Entry 5L5Q (X-ray diffraction, 2.80 A resolution); this record covers chains P and Q of the 28 polymer chains in the assembly.

[Chain P]
Protein: Proteasome subunit alpha type-3
Source organism: Saccharomyces cerevisiae (strain ATCC 204508 / S288c)
Notes: EC 3.4.25.1
Reference sequence: P23638 (PSA3_YEAST); residues 0-257 here correspond to UniProt positions 1-258 (UniProt number = residue number + 1)
Chain sequence (258 residues; row label = number of the first residue in the row; numbering starts at 0):
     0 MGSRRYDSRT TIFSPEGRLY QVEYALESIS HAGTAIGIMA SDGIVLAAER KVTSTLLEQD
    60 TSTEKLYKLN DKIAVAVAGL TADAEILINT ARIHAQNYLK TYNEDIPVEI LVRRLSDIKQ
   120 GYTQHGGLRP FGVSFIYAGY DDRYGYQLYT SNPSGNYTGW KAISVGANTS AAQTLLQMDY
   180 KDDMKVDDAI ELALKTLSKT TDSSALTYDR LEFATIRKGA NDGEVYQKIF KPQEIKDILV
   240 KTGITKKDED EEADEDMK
Not modelled in the structure: 0, 245-257
Swiss-Prot annotation at these positions:
  - cross-link (Glycyl lysine isopeptide (Lys-Gly)): Lys99 (interchain with G-Cter in ubiquitin), Lys198 (interchain with G-Cter in ubiquitin), Lys230 (interchain with G-Cter in ubiquitin)

[Chain Q]
Protein: Proteasome subunit alpha type-4
Source organism: Saccharomyces cerevisiae (strain ATCC 204508 / S288c)
Notes: EC 3.4.25.1
Reference sequence: P40303 (PSA4_YEAST); residues -1 to 252 here correspond to UniProt positions 1-254 (UniProt number = residue number + 2)
Chain sequence (254 residues; row label = number of the first residue in the row; numbers below 1 keep their minus sign (Met-1 is residue -1)):
    -1 MSGYDRALSI FSPDGHIFQV EYALEAVKRG TCAVGVKGKN CVVLGCERRS TLKLQDTRIT
    59 PSKVSKIDSH VVLSFSGLNA DSRILIEKAR VEAQSHRLTL EDPVTVEYLT RYVAGVQQRY
   119 TQSGGVRPFG VSTLIAGFDP RDDEPKLYQT EPSGIYSSWS AQTIGRNSKT VREFLEKNYD
   179 RKEPPATVEE CVKLTVRSLL EVVQTGAKNI EITVVKPDSD IVALSSEEIN QYVTQIEQEK
   239 QEQQEQDKKK KSNH
Not modelled in the structure: -1 to 0, 241-252
Swiss-Prot annotation at these positions:
  - modified residue: Thr58 (Phosphothreonine)

[Interface between chain P and chain Q]
Residue-residue contacts (71; chain P residue first):
  Arg3(P) - Arg4(Q)
  Asp6(P) - Tyr2(Q)  hydrogen bond
  Asp6(P) - Arg4(Q)  salt bridge
  Arg8(P) - Arg4(Q)
  Thr10(P) - Leu6(Q)
  Thr10(P) - Arg125(Q)
  Ile11(P) - Gln17(Q)
  Phe12(P) - Gln17(Q)  hydrogen bond (backbone-side chain)
  Phe12(P) - Tyr20(Q)  hydrophobic
  Phe12(P) - Ala21(Q)  hydrophobic
  Phe12(P) - Ala24(Q)  hydrophobic
  Phe12(P) - Leu76(Q)  hydrophobic
  Phe12(P) - Arg125(Q)
  Phe12(P) - Pro126(Q)
  Phe12(P) - Gly128(Q)
  Ser13(P) - Tyr20(Q)
  Pro14(P) - Tyr20(Q)  hydrophobic
  Pro14(P) - Glu23(Q)
  Glu15(P) - Glu23(Q)
  Glu15(P) - Arg27(Q)  hydrogen bond (backbone-side chain)
  Gly16(P) - Tyr20(Q)
  Gly16(P) - Glu23(Q)
  Gly16(P) - Ala24(Q)
  Gly16(P) - Arg27(Q)  hydrogen bond (backbone-side chain)
  Arg17(P) - Arg27(Q)
  Leu18(P) - Arg125(Q)
  Met38(P) - Asp54(Q)
  Arg112(P) - Arg81(Q)
  Ser115(P) - Arg81(Q)  hydrogen bond (backbone-side chain)
  Asp116(P) - Arg81(Q)  salt bridge
  Gln119(P) - Ala78(Q)
  Gln119(P) - Asp79(Q)
  Gln119(P) - Ile82(Q)
  Thr122(P) - Arg125(Q)  hydrogen bond (backbone-side chain)
  Gln123(P) - Tyr118(Q)
  Gln123(P) - Val124(Q)
  Gln123(P) - Arg125(Q)  hydrogen bond (backbone-backbone)
  Gln123(P) - Pro126(Q)
  Gln123(P) - Phe127(Q)
  His124(P) - Gly123(Q)
  His124(P) - Val124(Q)
  Gly125(P) - Tyr2(Q)
  Gly125(P) - Gly123(Q)
  Gly126(P) - Tyr2(Q)
  Tyr143(P) - Arg56(Q)  hydrogen bond (backbone-side chain)
  Tyr143(P) - Ile57(Q)  hydrophobic
  Tyr145(P) - Arg56(Q)  hydrogen bond (backbone-side chain)
  Gln146(P) - Ile57(Q)
  Leu147(P) - Ile57(Q)
  Tyr148(P) - Ile57(Q)
  Ser153(P) - Ala78(Q)
  Gly154(P) - Ala78(Q)
  Gly154(P) - Arg81(Q)  hydrogen bond (backbone-side chain)
  Asn155(P) - Asn77(Q)
  Asn155(P) - Ala78(Q)
  Tyr156(P) - Pro59(Q)  hydrophobic
  Tyr156(P) - Arg81(Q)
  Gly158(P) - Gln53(Q)
  Gly158(P) - Asp54(Q)  hydrogen bond (backbone-backbone)
  Gly158(P) - Ile57(Q)
  Gly158(P) - Thr58(Q)  hydrogen bond (backbone-side chain)
  Trp159(P) - Lys51(Q)
  Trp159(P) - Leu52(Q)
  Trp159(P) - Gln53(Q)
  Trp159(P) - Asp54(Q)
  Lys160(P) - Leu52(Q)  hydrogen bond (backbone-backbone)
  Lys160(P) - Gln53(Q)
  Ala161(P) - Leu52(Q)
  Gln172(P) - Leu52(Q)
  Leu175(P) - Leu52(Q)
  Gln176(P) - Leu52(Q)
Also at the interface, not in a pair above, chain P (41 interface residues in all): Glu108, Thr157, Tyr179
Also at the interface, not in a pair above, chain Q (31 interface residues in all): Leu50

[In short]
41 residues of chain P and 31 residues of chain Q are in contact; the contacts include 13 hydrogen bonds and 2
salt bridges. Polar contacts include Asp6(P)-Arg4(Q), Asp116(P)-Arg81(Q) and Asp6(P)-Tyr2(Q).
Here chain P is Proteasome subunit alpha type-3 and chain Q is Proteasome subunit alpha type-4, both from
Saccharomyces cerevisiae (strain ATCC 204508 / S288c). Entry 5L5Q (Yeast 20S proteasome with human beta5i
(1-138) and human beta6 (97-111; 118-133) in complex with epoxyketone ...) was determined by X-ray diffraction
together with 5L52, 5L54, 5L55, 5L5A, 5L5B, 5L5D and 30 further entries from the same study.
